PDB entry 8IAU | X-ray diffraction, 2.00 A resolution | chains A and D of the 4 polymer chains in the assembly

[Chain A (and D)]
Protein: Pyruvate kinase
From: Streptococcus pneumoniae R6
Notes: chain D of this document is another copy of the same molecule, construct and numbering; everything in this record applies to it too
UniProt: Q8DQ84 (Q8DQ84_STRR6); numbering as in UniProt (aligned over 1-501)
Sequence (521 residues; row label = number of the first residue in the row; numbers below 1 keep their minus sign (Met-19 is residue -19)):
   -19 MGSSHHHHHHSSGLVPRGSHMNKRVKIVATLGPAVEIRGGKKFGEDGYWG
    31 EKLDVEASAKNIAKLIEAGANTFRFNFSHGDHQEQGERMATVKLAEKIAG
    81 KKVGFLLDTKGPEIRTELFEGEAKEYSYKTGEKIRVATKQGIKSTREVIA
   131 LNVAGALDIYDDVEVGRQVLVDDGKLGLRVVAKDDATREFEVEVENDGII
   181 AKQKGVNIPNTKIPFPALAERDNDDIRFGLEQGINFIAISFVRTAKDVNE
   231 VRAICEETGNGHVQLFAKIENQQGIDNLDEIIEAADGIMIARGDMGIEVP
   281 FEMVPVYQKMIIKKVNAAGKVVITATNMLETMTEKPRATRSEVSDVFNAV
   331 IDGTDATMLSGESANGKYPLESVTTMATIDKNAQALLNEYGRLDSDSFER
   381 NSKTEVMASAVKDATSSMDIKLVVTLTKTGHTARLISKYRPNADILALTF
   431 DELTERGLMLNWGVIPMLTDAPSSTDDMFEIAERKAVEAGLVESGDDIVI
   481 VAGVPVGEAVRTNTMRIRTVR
Disordered / not traced: -19 to 0
Construct notes: initiating methionine (-19); expression tag (-18 to 0)
Bound ions: K+: Asn56, Ser58, Asp88, Thr89, Ser220; Mg2+: Glu250, Asp274 (together with oxalate ion)
Small-molecule neighbours:
  - 1,6-di-O-phosphono-beta-D-fructofuranose (FBP): Ser382, Lys383, Thr384, Leu406, Thr407, Lys408, Thr409, Gly410, His411, Thr412, Val490, Arg491, Thr492
  - oxalate ion (OXL): Arg54, Lys248, Glu250, Met269, Ala271, Arg272, Gly273, Asp274, Thr306, Met338
What the authors report for this chain:
  - catalytic residues: Arg54, Lys248 (proposed by the authors, not directly observed)
  - mutagenesis - A218V (300-fold), K408E/H411N: decreased catalytic activity
  - mutagenesis - T407A: decreased catalytic activity on in the absence of FBP
  - mutagenesis - T384A, H411A: decreased catalytic activity on 1,6-di-O-phosphono-beta-D-fructofuranose
  - mutagenesis - S382A/T384A: abolished catalytic activity on 1,6-di-O-phosphono-beta-D-fructofuranose
  - mutagenesis - S382A/T384A: abolished growth

[How chain A and chain D interact]
Pairs across the interface (71; chain A residue first):
  Asp153(A) with Arg317(D); Arg320(D), salt bridge
  Gly154(A) with Arg317(D)
  Lys155(A) with Pro316(D)
  Arg272(A) with Arg320(D), hydrogen bond (backbone-side chain)
  Gly273(A) with Arg320(D), hydrogen bond (backbone-side chain)
  Gly276(A) with Arg317(D), hydrogen bond (backbone-side chain); Arg320(D)
  Ile277(A) with Arg320(D)
  Phe281(A) with Arg317(D); Val323(D); Thr358(D); Ile359(D), hydrophobic
  Glu282(A) with Thr358(D); Asn362(D)
  Met283(A) with Asn362(D)
  Pro285(A) with Val323(D), hydrophobic; Phe327(D), hydrophobic
  Val286(A) with Phe327(D), hydrophobic; Asn362(D); Leu366(D), hydrophobic
  Lys289(A) with Phe327(D); Asn328(D), hydrogen bond; Tyr370(D)
  Met290(A) with Tyr370(D)
  Thr306(A) with Arg320(D)
  Asn307(A) with Thr319(D); Arg320(D); Ser321(D), hydrogen bond (backbone-side chain)
  Pro316(A) with Lys155(D)
  Arg317(A) with Gly154(D); Gly276(D), hydrogen bond (side chain-backbone); Phe281(D)
  Thr319(A) with Asn307(D)
  Arg320(A) with Asp153(D), salt bridge; Arg272(D), hydrogen bond (side chain-backbone); Gly273(D), hydrogen bond (side chain-backbone); Gly276(D); Ile277(D); Thr306(D); Asn307(D)
  Ser321(A) with Asn307(D), hydrogen bond (side chain-backbone); Ser321(D); Glu322(D); Asp325(D)
  Glu322(A) with Ser321(D)
  Val323(A) with Phe281(D)
  Ser324(A) with Asp325(D), hydrogen bond
  Asp325(A) with Ser321(D); Ser324(D), hydrogen bond
  Phe327(A) with Pro285(D), hydrophobic; Val286(D), hydrophobic; Lys289(D)
  Asn328(A) with Lys289(D), hydrogen bond; Asn328(D); Arg372(D)
  Thr355(A) with Phe281(D)
  Thr358(A) with Phe281(D); Glu282(D)
  Ile359(A) with Phe281(D), hydrophobic; Glu282(D)
  Asn362(A) with Glu282(D), hydrogen bond (side chain-backbone); Met283(D), hydrogen bond; Val286(D)
  Leu366(A) with Val286(D), hydrophobic
  Tyr370(A) with Val286(D); Lys289(D); Met290(D)
  Arg372(A) with Ile331(D); Tyr370(D), hydrogen bond (side chain-backbone); Arg372(D)
Also at the interface, not in a pair above, chain A (37 interface residues in all): Met308, Glu310, Thr311
Also at the interface, not in a pair above, chain D (38 interface residues in all): Met308, Glu310, Thr311, Thr355

[Summary]
Chain A and chain D form an interface of 37 and 38 residues respectively; the contacts include 15 hydrogen
bonds and 2 salt bridges. Polar contacts include Asp153(A)-Arg320(D), Arg272(A)-Arg320(D) and
Gly273(A)-Arg320(D). From the paper: catalytic residues Arg54(A) and Lys248(A); A218V and K408E/H411N of chain
A reduce catalytic activity; 6 substitutions were tested in all.
Both chains are Pyruvate kinase (Streptococcus pneumoniae R6). Entry 8IAU (Crystal structure of Streptococcus
pneumoniae pyruvate kinase in complex with oxalate and fructose 1,6-bisphosphate) was determined by X-ray
diffraction together with 8IAS, 8IAT, 8IAV, 8IAW and 8IAX from the same study.
